Entry 5C07 (X-ray diffraction, 2.11 A resolution); this record covers chains A and D of the 5 polymer chains in the assembly.

Chain A:
Molecule: HLA class I histocompatibility antigen, A-2 alpha chain
From: Homo sapiens
UniProt: P01892 (1A02_HUMAN); residues 1-276 here correspond to UniProt positions 25-300 (UniProt number = residue number + 24)
Chain sequence (277 residues; numbered 0 to 276; the number before each row is that of its first residue; numbering starts at 0):
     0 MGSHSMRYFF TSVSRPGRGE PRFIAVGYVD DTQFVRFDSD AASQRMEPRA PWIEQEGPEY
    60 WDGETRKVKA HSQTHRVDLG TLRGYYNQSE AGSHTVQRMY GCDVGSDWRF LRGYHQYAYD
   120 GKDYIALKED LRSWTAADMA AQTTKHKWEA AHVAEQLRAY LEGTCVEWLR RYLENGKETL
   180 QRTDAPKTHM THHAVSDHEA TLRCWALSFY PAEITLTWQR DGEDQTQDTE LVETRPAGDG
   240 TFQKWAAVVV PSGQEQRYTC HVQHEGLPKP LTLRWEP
Not modelled in the structure: 0
Cystine bridges: Cys101-Cys164, Cys203-Cys259
Sequence notes: initiating methionine (0)

Chain D:
Molecule: 1E6 TCR Alpha Chain
From: Homo sapiens
Chain sequence (199 residues; each row starts with the number of its first residue):
     2 KEVEQDPGPL SVPEGAIVSL NCTYSNSAFQ YFMWYRQYSR KGPELLMYTY SSGNKEDGRF
    62 TAQVDKSSKY ISLFIRDSQP SDSATYLCAM RGDSSYKLIF GSGTRLLVRP DIQNPDPAVY
   122 QLRDSKSSDK SVCLFTDFDS QTNVSQSKDS DVYITDKCVL DMRSMDFKSN SAVAWSNKSD
   182 FACANAFNNS IIPEDTFFP
Cystine bridges: Cys23-Cys89, Cys134-Cys184

Interface between chain A and chain D:
Contacting residue pairs - 4 pairs, chain A then chain D:
  Glu58(A) - Lys2(D)
  Arg65(A) - Ser95(D)  hydrogen bond (side chain-backbone)
  Arg65(A) - Ser96(D)
  Lys66(A) - Ser95(D)  hydrogen bond
Also at the interface, not in a pair above, chain A (6 interface residues in all): Gly62, Ala158, Thr163
Also at the interface, not in a pair above, chain D (5 interface residues in all): Tyr51, Asp94

Overview:
6 residues of chain A and 5 residues of chain D are in contact, with 2 hydrogen bonds. Among the polar pairs
are Arg65(A)-Ser95(D) and Lys66(A)-Ser95(D).
Here chain A is HLA class I histocompatibility antigen, A-2 alpha chain and chain D is 1E6 TCR Alpha Chain,
both from Homo sapiens. Entry 5C07 (1E6 TCR in complex with HLA-A02 carrying YQFGPDFPIA) was determined by
X-ray diffraction together with 5C08, 5C09, 5C0A, 5C0B, 5C0C, 5C0D and 6 further entries from the same study.
